Entry 6CNF (electron microscopy, 4.50 A resolution (low resolution: residue-level contacts below are approximate; hydrogen-bond / salt-bridge calls are withheld)); this record covers chains R and X of the 21 polymer chains in the assembly.

Chain R:
Protein: Transcription factor IIIB 70 kDa subunit, TATA-box-binding protein
From: Saccharomyces cerevisiae (strain ATCC 204508 / S288c)
UniProtKB: chimeric construct of P29056, P13393: residues 1-382 from P29056 (TF3B_YEAST) positions 1-382 (same numbers); residues 387-566 from P13393 positions 61-240 (UniProt number = residue number - 326); residues 578-736 from P29056 (TF3B_YEAST) positions 438-596 (UniProt number = residue number - 140)
Chain sequence (736 residues; row label = number of the first residue in the row):
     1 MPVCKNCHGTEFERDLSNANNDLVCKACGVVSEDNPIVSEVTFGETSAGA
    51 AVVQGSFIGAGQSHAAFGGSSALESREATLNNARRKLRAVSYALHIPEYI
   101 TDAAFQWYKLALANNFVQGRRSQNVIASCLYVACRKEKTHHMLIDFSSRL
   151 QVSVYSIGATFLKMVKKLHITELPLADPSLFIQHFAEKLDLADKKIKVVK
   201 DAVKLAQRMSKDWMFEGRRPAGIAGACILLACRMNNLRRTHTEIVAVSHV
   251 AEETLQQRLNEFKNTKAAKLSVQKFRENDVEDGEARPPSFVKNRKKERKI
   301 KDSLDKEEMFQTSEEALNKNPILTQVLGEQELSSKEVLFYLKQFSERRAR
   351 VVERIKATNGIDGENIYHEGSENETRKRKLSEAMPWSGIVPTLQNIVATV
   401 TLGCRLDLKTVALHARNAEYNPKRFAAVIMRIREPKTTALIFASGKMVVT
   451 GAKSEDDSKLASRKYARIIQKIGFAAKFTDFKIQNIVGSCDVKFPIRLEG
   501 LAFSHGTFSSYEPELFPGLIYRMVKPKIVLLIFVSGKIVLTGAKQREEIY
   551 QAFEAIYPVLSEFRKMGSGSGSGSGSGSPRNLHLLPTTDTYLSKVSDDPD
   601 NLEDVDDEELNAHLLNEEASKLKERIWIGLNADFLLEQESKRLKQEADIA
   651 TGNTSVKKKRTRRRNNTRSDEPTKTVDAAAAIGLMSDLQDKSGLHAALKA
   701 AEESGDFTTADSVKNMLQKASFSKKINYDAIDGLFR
Not modelled in the structure: 42-71, 298-386, 567-575, 651-736
Differences from the reference sequence: linker (383-386, 567-577); engineered mutation Ser578 (Cys438 in P29056)
Ion coordination: Zn2+: Cys4, Cys7, Cys25, Cys28
Curated features (UniProtKB/Swiss-Prot):
  - zinc finger: Met1 to Glu33 (TFIIB-type)
  - binding site (Zn(2+)): Cys4, Cys7, Cys25, Cys28
  - modified residue: Ser381 (Phosphoserine)

Chain X:
Molecule: 79-nt DNA strand
Sequence (79 nucleotides; row label = number of the first residue in the row):
     1 TTCAACATATATTAGTAATACTTTTTCTGTAAAAGTGACACAAGATAAAA
    51 ATTTTTTTTGTCCAAGTTGGTTAAGGCGT
Not modelled in the structure: 30-61

Chain R / chain X interface:
Contacting residue pairs (44; chain R residue first):
  Ser75(R) with DT24(X); DT25(X); DT26(X)
  Arg76(R) with DT25(X)
  Thr79(R) with DT24(X)
  Gln118(R) with DT23(X); DT24(X)
  Arg120(R) with DT22(X); DT23(X)
  Arg121(R) with DC21(X); DT22(X); DT23(X)
  Ser122(R) with DT23(X)
  Tyr155(R) with DT10(X); DA11(X)
  Leu162(R) with DA11(X)
  Glu253(R) with DA4(X)
  Val397(R) with DA14(X)
  Arg405(R) with DA18(X)
  Phe425(R) with DT16(X); DA17(X)
  Phe442(R) with DG15(X); DT16(X); DA17(X)
  Ala443(R) with DA17(X)
  Ser444(R) with DA17(X)
  Lys446(R) with DT16(X); DA17(X)
  Val448(R) with DG15(X)
  Gln484(R) with DT13(X); DA14(X); DG15(X); DT16(X)
  Asn485(R) with DT13(X)
  Leu515(R) with DA11(X)
  Phe516(R) with DA11(X)
  Ile520(R) with DA11(X)
  Arg522(R) with DT12(X)
  Val529(R) with DT12(X); DT13(X)
  Leu531(R) with DA11(X)
  Thr541(R) with DT12(X)
  Gly542(R) with DT13(X)
  Lys544(R) with DA14(X)
Interface residues without a listed pair, chain R (32 interface residues in all): Tyr108, Gln123, Thr450
Interface residues without a listed pair, chain X (18 interface residues in all): DC3, DA5

Summary:
32 residues of chain R and 18 residues of chain X are in contact. Cys4(R), Cys7(R), Cys25(R) and Cys28(R)
coordinate Zn2+. UniProt lists 4 Zn2+-binding residues on chain R.
Chain R is Transcription factor IIIB 70 kDa subunit, TATA-box-binding protein (Saccharomyces cerevisiae
(strain ATCC 204508 / S288c)) and chain X is a 79-nt DNA strand; the structure, Yeast RNA polymerase III
elongation complex, was determined by electron microscopy, deposited together with 6CNB, 6CNC and 6CND.
